Entry 7FFL (electron microscopy, 3.10 A resolution); this record covers chains J and Q of the 15 polymer chains in the assembly.

[Chain J (and Q)]
Molecule: Spike glycoprotein E2
From: Venezuelan equine encephalitis virus (strain TC-83)
Notes: chain Q of this document is another copy of the same molecule, construct and numbering; everything in this record applies to it too
UniProtKB: P05674 (POLS_EEVV8); residues 1-423 here correspond to UniProt positions 335-757 (UniProt number = residue number + 334)
Amino-acid sequence (423 residues; each row starts with the number of its first residue):
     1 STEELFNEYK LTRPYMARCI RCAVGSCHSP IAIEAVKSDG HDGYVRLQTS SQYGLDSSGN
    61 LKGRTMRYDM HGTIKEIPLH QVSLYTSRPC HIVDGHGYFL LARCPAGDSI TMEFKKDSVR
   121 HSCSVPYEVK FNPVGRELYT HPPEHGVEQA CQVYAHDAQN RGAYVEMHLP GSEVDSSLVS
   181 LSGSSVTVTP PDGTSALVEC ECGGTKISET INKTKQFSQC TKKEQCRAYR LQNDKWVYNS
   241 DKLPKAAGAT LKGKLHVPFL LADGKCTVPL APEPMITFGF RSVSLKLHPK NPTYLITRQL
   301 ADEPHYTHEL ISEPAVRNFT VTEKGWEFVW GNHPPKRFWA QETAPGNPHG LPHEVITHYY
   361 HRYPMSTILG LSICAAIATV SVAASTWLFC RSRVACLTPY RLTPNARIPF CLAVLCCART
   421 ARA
Unresolved in the structure: 420-423
Disulfides: Cys19-Cys123, Cys22-Cys27, Cys90-Cys104, Cys151-Cys266, Cys200-Cys226, Cys202-Cys220
Curated features (UniProtKB/Swiss-Prot):
  - site: Tyr44 (Interaction with host receptor LDLRAD3), Val93 (Interaction with host receptor LDLRAD3), Val153 (Interaction with host receptor LDLRAD3), Ala155 (Interaction with host receptor LDLRAD3), His156 (Interaction with host receptor LDLRAD3), Ala262 (Interaction with host receptor LDLRAD3), Ala423 (Cleavage)
  - lipidation (S-palmitoyl cysteine): Cys396, Cys416, Cys417
  - glycosylation (N-linked (GlcNAc...) asparagine): Asn212, Asn318

[Chain J / chain Q interface]
Residue-residue contacts (21):
  Arg18(J) - Glu144(Q)
  Ile20(J) - Pro143(Q)
  Ile20(J) - Glu144(Q)
  Arg21(J) - Asp42(Q)
  Arg21(J) - Arg103(Q)
  Arg21(J) - His141(Q)
  Arg21(J) - Pro142(Q)
  Cys22(J) - Arg103(Q)  hydrogen bond (backbone-side chain)
  Ala23(J) - His91(Q)
  Val24(J) - Arg103(Q)  hydrogen bond (backbone-side chain)
  Tyr85(J) - Pro89(Q)
  Thr86(J) - Arg88(Q)  hydrogen bond (backbone-side chain)
  Ser87(J) - Arg88(Q)  hydrogen bond
  Asp108(J) - Arg88(Q)  salt bridge
  Asp108(J) - Thr140(Q)
  Ser124(J) - His141(Q)
  Val125(J) - Glu144(Q)
  Pro126(J) - His141(Q)
  Pro126(J) - Pro142(Q)
  Pro126(J) - Glu144(Q)
  Tyr127(J) - Glu144(Q)  hydrogen bond
Interface residues without a listed pair, chain J (18 interface residues in all): Gly25, Ser109, Glu113, Ser122

[Summary]
The interface between chain J and chain Q involves 18 residues on one side and 10 on the other, with 5
hydrogen bonds and 1 salt bridge. Among the polar pairs are Asp108(J)-Arg88(Q), Cys22(J)-Arg103(Q) and
Val24(J)-Arg103(Q).
Both chains are Spike glycoprotein E2 (Venezuelan equine encephalitis virus (strain TC-83)). Entry 7FFL
(Cryo-EM structure of VEEV VLP-LDLRAD3-D1 complex at the 2-fold axes) was determined by electron microscopy
(same publication as 7FFE, 7FFF, 7FFN, 7FFO and 7FFQ).
